Entry 8T5L (X-ray diffraction, 2.01 A resolution); this record covers chain B.

Chain B:
Molecule: Stimulator of interferon genes protein
Organism: Homo sapiens
Notes: fragment: C-terminal domain
UniProt: Q86WV6 (STING_HUMAN); residues 154-341 here = UniProt positions 154-341
Sequence (188 residues; row label = number of the first residue in the row):
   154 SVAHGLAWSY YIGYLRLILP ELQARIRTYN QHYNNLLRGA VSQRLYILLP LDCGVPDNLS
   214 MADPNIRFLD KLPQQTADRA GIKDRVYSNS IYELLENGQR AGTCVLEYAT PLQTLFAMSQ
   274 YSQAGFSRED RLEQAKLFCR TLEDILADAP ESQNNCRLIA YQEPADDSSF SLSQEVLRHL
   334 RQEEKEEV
Unresolved in the structure: 305, 317-321, 337-341
Differences from the reference sequence: conflict Ser154 (Asn in Q86WV6), Ala230 (Gly in Q86WV6), Arg232 (His in Q86WV6)
Curated features (UniProtKB/Swiss-Prot):
  - region: Glu340, Val341 (C-terminal tail (CTT))
  - binding site (2',3'-cGAMP): Ser162, Tyr167, Arg238, Thr263
  - binding site (3',3'-c-di-GMP): Ser162, Tyr167, Arg238 to Ser241, Thr263
  - binding site (2',3'-cUAMP): Tyr167, Arg238, Thr263
  - modified residue: Thr229 (Phosphothreonine), Ser241 (Phosphoserine)
  - cross-link (Glycyl lysine isopeptide (Lys-Gly)): Lys236 (interchain with G-Cter in ubiquitin), Lys338 (interchain with G-Cter in SUMO)
Small-molecule neighbours: cGAMP (1SY): Ser162, Tyr163, Gly166, Tyr167, Arg232, Ile235, Arg238, Val239, Tyr240, Ser241, Glu260, Tyr261, Thr263, Pro264, Thr267
Reported in the primary citation:
  - binding site for cGAMP: Tyr167, Thr263
  - conformationally variable residues (domain motion): His185

Overview:
Ligands of chain B: cGAMP. UniProt lists 4 residues binding 2',3'-cGAMP, 7 residues binding 3',3'-c-di-GMP and
3 residues binding 2',3'-cUAMP. From the paper: a binding site for cGAMP at Tyr167 and Thr263; conformational
variability at His185.
Chain B is Stimulator of interferon genes protein (Homo sapiens); the structure, Crystal structure of STING
CTD in complex with 2'3'-cGAMP, was determined by X-ray diffraction.
